6RHZ - chains 3 and A of the 11 polymer chains in the assembly; structure by electron microscopy, 3.20 A resolution.

[Chain 3]
Name: Chlorophyll a-b binding protein, chloroplastic
From: Dunaliella salina
UniProtKB: C1K004 (C1K004_DUNSA); residues 73-282 here correspond to UniProt positions 69-278 (UniProt number = residue number - 4)
Chain sequence (210 residues; row label = number of the first residue in the row):
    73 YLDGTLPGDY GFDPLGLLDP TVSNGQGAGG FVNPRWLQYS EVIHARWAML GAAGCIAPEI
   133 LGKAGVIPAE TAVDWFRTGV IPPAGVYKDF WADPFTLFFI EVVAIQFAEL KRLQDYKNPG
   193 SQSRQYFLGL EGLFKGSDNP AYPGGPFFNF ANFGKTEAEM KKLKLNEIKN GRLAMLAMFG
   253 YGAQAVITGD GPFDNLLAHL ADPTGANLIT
Metal / ion sites: chlorophyll b Mg near Glu113 (its only coordinating residue here); chlorophyll a Mg site 1 near Gln178 (its only coordinating residue here); chlorophyll a Mg site 2 near Glu181 (its only coordinating residue here); chlorophyll a Mg site 3 near Glu239 (its only coordinating residue here)
Residues lining bound ligands:
  - beta-carotene (BCR), molecule 1: Trp119, Ala176, Ile177, Phe179, Phe199, Leu200
  - beta-carotene (BCR), molecule 2: Leu122, Ala125, Ala129, Ile132, Leu133, Leu202, Leu205, Phe206, Phe219, Phe220
  - chlorophyll b (CHL), molecule 1: Leu74, Leu78, Gly80, Asp81, Tyr82, Gly83, Phe84, Asp85, Leu89, Leu90, Leu109, Gln110, Ser112, Glu113, His116, Arg244, Met247, Leu248, Phe251
  - chlorophyll b (CHL), molecule 2: Phe171, Val175, Gln178, Phe179, Leu182, Lys183, Gln186, Gln194, Gln197, Phe199
  - chlorophyll a (CLA), molecule 1: Phe84, Leu248, Ala249, Phe251, Gly252, Ala255, Gln256, Ile259, Thr260, Asn267, Leu268, His271, Ala278, Asn279, Leu280
  - chlorophyll a (CLA), molecule 2: Leu89, Val94, Ser95, Gly102, Phe103, Val104
  - chlorophyll a (CLA), molecule 3: Phe103, Val104, Trp108, Leu109, Ser112, His116
  - chlorophyll a (CLA), molecule 4: Trp108, Tyr111, Ser112, Ile115, His116, Trp119, Glu173, Val174, Ile177, Gln178, Glu181, Leu182, Arg184, Leu185
  - chlorophyll a (CLA), molecule 5: Tyr111, Ile115, Arg118, Trp119, Leu122, Phe179, Ala180, Lys183, Arg184, Asp187, Gln194, Phe199, Phe206, Gly208, Pro212, Ala213, Pro215, Phe219, Phe220
  - chlorophyll a (CLA), molecule 6: Arg118, Met121, Leu122, Tyr214, Pro215, Gly216, Phe220, Asn221, Phe225, Met232, Leu235, Lys236, Asn238, Glu239, Asn242
  - chlorophyll a (CLA), molecule 7: Trp119, Leu122, Ala125, Gly126, Ala129, Pro130, Leu133, Ile139, Thr143, Thr150, Tyr159, Phe162
  - chlorophyll a (CLA), molecule 8: Trp119, Thr150, Gly151, Val152, Phe162, Trp163, Leu169, Ile172, Glu173, Ala176, Ile177
  - chlorophyll a (CLA), molecule 9: Leu133, Val138, Ile139, Pro140, Thr143, Tyr159, Phe162
  - chlorophyll a (CLA), molecule 10: Gly151, Val152, Ile153, Pro154, Pro155, Pro166, Phe167, Leu169, Phe170, Glu173
  - chlorophyll a (CLA), molecule 11: Thr168, Phe171, Ile172
  - chlorophyll a (CLA), molecule 12: Phe170, Val174, Gln178, Leu182, Leu185
  - chlorophyll a (CLA), molecule 13: Leu235, Asn238, Asn242, Leu245
  - chlorophyll a (CLA), molecule 14: Leu237, Asn238, Lys241, Asn242, Leu245
  - chlorophyll a (CLA), molecule 15: Leu268, His271, Leu272, Pro275, Thr276, Asn279
  - lutein (LUT; (3r,3'r,6s)-4,5-didehydro-5,6-dihydro-beta,beta-carotene-3,3'-diol): Met121, Ala124, Ala125, Ile128, Phe220, Asn221, Phe222, Ala223, Phe225, Leu245, Ala246, Ala249, Tyr253, Gln256, Pro264, Leu268
  - violaxanthin (XAT; (3s,5r,6s,3's,5'r,6's)-5,6,5',6'-diepoxy-5,6,5',6'- tetrahydro-beta,beta-carotene-3,3'-diol): Phe84, Asp85, Pro86, Leu87, Leu89, His116, Trp119, Ala120, Gly123, Cys127, Trp147, Phe148, Thr150, Val152, Met247, Leu248, Met250, Phe251

[Chain A]
Name: Photosystem I P700 chlorophyll a apoprotein A1
From: Dunaliella salina
Notes: EC 1.97.1.12
UniProtKB: D0FXV2 (D0FXV2_DUNSA); residue numbers follow UniProt; this construct covers 13-751
Chain sequence (739 residues; each row starts with the number of its first residue):
    13 VKIAVDRNPV ETNFEKWAKP GHFSRALAKG PNTTTWIWNL HADAHDFDNH TSDLEEISRK
    73 VFSAHFGQLG IILIWLSGMY FHGARFSNYE GWLSDPTHIK PSAQVVWPIV GQEILNGDVG
   133 GGFQGIQITS GFFQLWRASG ITSELQLYST AIGGLVLAAA CFFAGWFHYH KAAPKLEWFQ
   193 NVESMLNHHL AGLLGLGSLA WAGHQIHVSL PVNKLLDAGV DPKEIPLPHE FLLNQSIIAD
   253 LYPSFSKGLA PFFTLNWAEY SDFLTFKGGL NPVTGGLWLS DTAHHHLAIA VLFLVAGHQY
   313 RTNWGIGHSI KDILESHKGP FTGNGHAGLY EILTTSWHAQ LAINLALFGS LSIIVAHHMY
   373 AMPPYPYLAT DYGTQLSLFT HHMWIGGFCV VGAGAHAAIF MVRDYDPTNN YNNLLDRVIR
   433 HRDAIISHLN WVSIFLGFHS FGLYIHNDTM SALGRPQDMF SDTAIQLQPV FAQWIQNTHF
   493 TAPQLTAPNA LAATSLTWGG DVVAVGGKVA MMPIALGTSD FLVHHIHAFT IHVTVLILLK
   553 GVLFARSSRL IPDKANLGFR FPCDGPGRGG TCQVSAWDHV FLGLFWMYNS LSIVIFHFSW
   613 KMQSDVWGTV TDSGVSHITG GNFAQSANTI NGWLRDFLWA QSSQVIQSYG SALSAYGLMF
   673 LGAHFVWAFS LMFLFSGRGY WQELIESIVW AHNKLRVAPS IQPRALSITQ GRAVGVAHYL
   733 LGGIATTWSF FLARIIAVG
Metal / ion sites: chlorophyll a Mg site 1 near Gln116 (its only coordinating residue here); chlorophyll a Mg site 2 near Gln124 (its only coordinating residue here); chlorophyll a Mg site 3 near Thr498 (its only coordinating residue here); 4Fe-4S cluster Fe: Cys575, Cys584 (shared with 2 residues of chain B)
Residues lining bound ligands:
  - beta-carotene (BCR), molecule 1: Ile84, Trp87, Leu88, Gly204, Leu205, Leu208, Gly209
  - beta-carotene (BCR), molecule 2: Leu85, Leu88, Thr162, Gly165, Gly166, Leu169, Leu208, Leu211, Ala212
  - beta-carotene (BCR), molecule 3: Trp119, Pro120, Ile121
  - beta-carotene (BCR), molecule 4: Leu211, Leu261, Phe264, Leu299, Val303, Leu306, Val307, His310
  - beta-carotene (BCR), molecule 5: Leu345, Ala351, Ile355, Ala409, Phe412
  - beta-carotene (BCR), molecule 6: Ala354, Ala358, Leu359, Ser362, Val402, Ala405, Gly406, Ala409, Val547, Leu550, Leu551, Val554
  - beta-carotene (BCR), molecule 7: Met671, Gly674, Phe677, Val678, Leu733, Ile736, Ala737, Trp740
  - chlorophyll a isomer (CL0): Phe453, Tyr456, Ile538, Phe541, Tyr600, Asn601, Ser604, Ile605, Phe608, Ile642, Trp645, Leu646, Leu650, Ser654, Ile658, Phe672, His676, Trp679, Tyr731, Gly735, Thr738, Thr739, Phe742
  - chlorophyll a (CLA), molecule 1: Val13, Lys14, Ile15, Trp190, Asn193, Ser196, His200, Thr314, Trp316
  - chlorophyll a (CLA), molecule 2: Ile15, Val17, Phe74, Phe78, Ala172, Phe175, Ala176, Phe179, His180, Ala184, Pro186, Trp190
  - chlorophyll a (CLA), molecule 3: Val22, Glu23, Thr24, Asn25, Phe26, Lys28, Trp29, His34, Lys72, Ser75, Phe174, Gly177, Trp178, Tyr181, His182
  - chlorophyll a (CLA), molecule 4: Trp29, Pro32, Trp48, Ile49, Trp50, Leu52, His53
  - chlorophyll a (CLA), molecule 5: Trp29, His34, Phe35, Leu52, His53, Ala56, His57, Phe59, His62, Lys72, Ala76, Gly79, Gln80, Ile83
  - chlorophyll a (CLA), molecule 6: Thr46, Ile49, Trp50, Ile697, Ile700, Val701, His704, Val709, Ala710, Pro711, Ile713, Pro715, Arg716, Leu718
  - chlorophyll a (CLA), molecule 7: Trp50, Phe677, Val678, Phe681, Phe685, Leu718, Gln722, Ala725, Val726, Ala729, His730, Leu733
  - chlorophyll a (CLA), molecule 8: His53, Ala54, His57, Asp58, His350, Leu353, Leu357, Phe400, Cys401, Val403, Gly404, Ala407, His408, Ile411, Arg415, Phe571, Arg572, Trp589, Val592, Leu596, Leu733
  - chlorophyll a (CLA), molecule 9: His57, Phe59, Asp60, Val73, Ala76, His77, Gln80, Leu81, Ile84, Leu85, Leu88, Trp349, His350, Gln352, Leu353, Asn356, Leu357, Phe360
  - chlorophyll a (CLA), molecule 10: His57, Gln80, Ile83, Ile84, Trp87, Phe360, Ile397, Phe400, Cys401
  - chlorophyll a (CLA), molecule 11: Ser70, His77, Leu188, Phe191, Val194, Met197, Leu198, His201, Leu202, Ile322, Leu326, Tyr342, Leu345, Thr346, Thr347, Ser348, Trp349, Gln352, Ile355, Asn356, Leu359, Phe360
  - chlorophyll a (CLA), molecule 12: Phe74, His77, Phe78, Leu81, Leu169, Cys173, Trp190, Phe191, Asn193, Ser196, Met197, His200, His201, Gly204, Leu205
  - chlorophyll a (CLA), molecule 13: Ile86, Trp87, Ser89, Gly90, Met91, Phe93, His94, Phe98, Gln116, Val117, Trp119, Leu167
  - chlorophyll a (CLA), molecule 14: Trp87, Met91, Ala115, Gln116, Ile138, Gln139, Ile140, Thr141, Ser142, Phe144, Ala667, Tyr668, Trp740
  - chlorophyll a (CLA), molecule 15: Trp87, Met91, Thr141, Ser142, Phe144, Ser389, Leu390, Thr392, His393, Trp396, Ile397, Phe400, Met671, Ile736, Thr739, Trp740
  - chlorophyll a (CLA), molecule 16: Trp87, Leu88, Ser142, Gly143, Phe144, Leu147, Leu205, Leu206, Phe360, Leu363, Ser364, Val367, Met371, Tyr377, Leu390, His393, His394, Ile397
  - chlorophyll a (CLA), molecule 17: Gln116, Val117, Val118, Trp119, Ile121, Val122, Gln124, Leu127, Ile138, Ala667, Leu670
  - chlorophyll a (CLA), molecule 18: Leu147, Ala150, Leu205, Leu206, Gly209, Ser210, Trp213, Gln217, Leu291, Thr294, His297, His298, Ile301, Phe305, Leu363, Ile366, Val367, His370, Met371, Pro376, Tyr377
  - chlorophyll a (CLA), molecule 19: Ser151, Gly152, Ile153, Gln158, Ser161, Thr162, Gly209, Ala212, Trp213, Gly215, His216, His219, Val220, Pro240, Leu244
  - chlorophyll a (CLA), molecule 20: Leu157, Gln158, Ser161, Leu239, His241, Leu244, Leu245
  - chlorophyll a (CLA), molecule 21: Leu198, Leu202, Leu206, Leu304, Phe305, Ala308, Gln311, Tyr312, Ile322, Ile325, Leu359, Leu427, Val430, Val554
  - chlorophyll a (CLA), molecule 22: Asn199, His200, Ala203, Gly204, Leu208, Leu306, His310, Gln311, Tyr312, Arg313, Thr314, Asn315, Trp316, Ile318
  - chlorophyll a (CLA), molecule 23: Leu211, Ala212, Ala214, Gly215, Ile218, His219, Leu244, Gln247, Phe257, Gly260, Leu261, Phe264, Tyr272, Phe275, Leu299
  - chlorophyll a (CLA), molecule 24: Phe264, Trp269, Ala270, Tyr272, Ser273, Leu276, Phe278, His296, Leu299, Ala300, Val303, Asn501
  - chlorophyll a (CLA), molecule 25: Thr277, Phe278, Gly280, Leu289, Asp293, Thr294, His296, His297, Ala300, Ile301, Leu304, His370, Met374, Pro376, Ala505, Thr506
  - chlorophyll a (CLA), molecule 26: Phe278, Leu497, Thr498, Ala499, Pro500, Asn501, Ala502
  - chlorophyll a (CLA), molecule 27: Leu304, Leu359, Ile366, His369, His370, Tyr372, Ala373, Met374, Thr506, Ser507, Thr509, Trp510
  - chlorophyll a (CLA), molecule 28: Val307, His310, Gln311, Ile318, Gly319, His320
  - chlorophyll a (CLA), molecule 29: Gln311, His320, Asp324, Ile325, Ser328, His329
  - chlorophyll a (CLA), molecule 30: Ile325, Leu326, His329, His338, Leu341, Leu345, Leu426, Leu427, Val430
  - chlorophyll a (CLA), molecule 31: His329, Lys330, Pro332, Phe333
  - chlorophyll a (CLA), molecule 32: Phe333, Thr334, Leu426, Arg429, Val430, His433, Ile437, His440
  - chlorophyll a (CLA), molecule 33: Ile365, Ile366, His369, Met395, Val402, Ile543, Thr546, Val547, Met599, Ser602, Leu603, Val606
  - chlorophyll a (CLA), molecule 34: His369, Tyr372, Phe391, Phe483, Ala484, Ile487, Gln488, Thr509, Trp510, Ile526, Leu528, His536, His539, Ile543, Val606, His609, Phe610
  - chlorophyll a (CLA), molecule 35: Ala436, His440, Trp443
  - chlorophyll a (CLA), molecule 36: Ile437, His440, Leu441, Val444, Ala540, Ile543, His544, Val547
  - chlorophyll a (CLA), molecule 37: Ser439, Asn442, Trp443, Ile446
  - chlorophyll a (CLA), molecule 38: Asn442, Ser445, Ile446, Gly449, Phe450, Phe453, Gly454, Ile457, Phe541, Leu548, Ile549, Leu594, Phe597, Trp598
  - chlorophyll a (CLA), molecule 39: Trp443, Ile446, Phe447, Phe450, His451
  - chlorophyll a (CLA), molecule 40: Trp443, Phe447, Leu448, Gln480, Pro481, Val482, Phe483, Ala484, Leu528, Phe533, His536, His537, Ala540, His544
  - chlorophyll a (CLA), molecule 41: Phe450, His451, Gly454, Leu455, Ile457, His458, Thr461, Met462, Arg467, Asp470, Phe472, Ile477
  - chlorophyll a (CLA), molecule 42: Phe453, Ile457, Asp460, Phe541, Phe597, Trp598, Tyr600, Asn601, Ile642, Leu646, Trp679, Tyr731
  - chlorophyll a (CLA), molecule 43: Thr461, Ala464, Leu465
  - chlorophyll a (CLA), molecule 44: Trp486, Ile487, Thr490, His491, Ala494, Thr498, Ala499, Thr506, Trp510
  - chlorophyll a (CLA), molecule 45: Leu670, Leu673, Gly674, His676, Phe677, Trp679, Ala680
  - chlorophyll a (CLA), molecule 46: Phe677, Ala680, Phe681, Leu683, Met684, Phe687, Ser688, Tyr692, Trp693, Leu696
  - chlorophyll a (CLA), molecule 47: Ile700, Ala703, His704, Leu707, Val709
  - chlorophyll a (CLA), molecule 48: Trp702, Ala703, Lys706
  - phylloquinone (PQN): Met684, Phe685, Ser688, Gly689, Arg690, Trp693, Ala717, Leu718, Ser719, Gly723
  - 4Fe-4S cluster (SF4): Cys575, Gly577, Pro578, Cys584, Ile720, Arg724

[Interface between chain 3 and chain A]
Pairs across the interface (18):
  Leu87(3) - Trp316(A)  hydrophobic
  Leu89(3) - Ile15(A)  hydrophobic
  Thr93(3) - Lys14(A)
  Val94(3) - Ile15(A)  hydrophobic
  Ser95(3) - Val17(A)
  Ser95(3) - Arg19(A)  hydrogen bond (backbone-side chain)
  Asn96(3) - Val17(A)  hydrogen bond (backbone-backbone)
  Asn96(3) - Lys187(A)
  Gly97(3) - Asp18(A)
  Gly97(3) - Arg19(A)  hydrogen bond (backbone-side chain)
  Gln98(3) - Asn20(A)
  Gly99(3) - Arg19(A)
  Gly99(3) - Asn20(A)
  Ala100(3) - Asn20(A)
  Gly101(3) - Arg19(A)
  Gly101(3) - Asn20(A)
  Gly101(3) - Phe179(A)
  Gly102(3) - Phe179(A)
Interface residues without a listed pair, chain 3 (16 interface residues in all): Pro86, Asp91, Asn105, Pro155
Interface residues without a listed pair, chain A (12 interface residues in all): Ala16, Ala184, Leu245

[Summary]
16 residues of chain 3 and 12 residues of chain A are in contact, with 3 hydrogen bonds. Polar contacts
include Ser95(3)-Arg19(A), Gly97(3)-Arg19(A) and Asn96(3)-Val17(A). One chlorophyll a molecule is bound
between chain 3 and chain A.
Here chain 3 is Chlorophyll a-b binding protein, chloroplastic and chain A is Photosystem I P700 chlorophyll a
apoprotein A1, both from Dunaliella salina. Entry 6RHZ (Structure of a minimal photosystem I from a green
alga) was determined by electron microscopy (same publication as 6QPH).
